1YYS - chains A and B; structure by X-ray diffraction, 2.75 A resolution.

[Chain A (and B)]
Name: Trichodiene synthase
From: Fusarium sporotrichioides
Notes: EC 4.2.3.6; chain B of this document is another copy of the same molecule, construct and numbering; everything in this record applies to it too
Reference sequence: P13513 (TRI5_FUSSP); residue numbers follow UniProt; this construct covers 1-374
Sequence (374 residues; each row starts with the number of its first residue):
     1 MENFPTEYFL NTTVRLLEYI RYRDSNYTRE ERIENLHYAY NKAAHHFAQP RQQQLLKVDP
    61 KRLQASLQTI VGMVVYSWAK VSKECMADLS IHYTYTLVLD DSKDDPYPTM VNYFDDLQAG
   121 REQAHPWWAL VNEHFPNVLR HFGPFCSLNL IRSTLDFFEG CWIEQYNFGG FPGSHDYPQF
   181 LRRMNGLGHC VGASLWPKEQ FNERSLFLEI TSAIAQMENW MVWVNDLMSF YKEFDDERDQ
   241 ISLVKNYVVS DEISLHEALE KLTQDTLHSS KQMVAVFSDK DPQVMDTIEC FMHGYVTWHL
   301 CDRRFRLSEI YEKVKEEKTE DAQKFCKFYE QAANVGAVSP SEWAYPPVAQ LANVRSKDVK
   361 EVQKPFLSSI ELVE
Disordered / not traced: 1, 355-374 (chain B: 1-3, 355-374)
Sequence notes: engineered mutation Phe305 (Tyr in P13513)
Residues lining bound ligands: S-azabisabolene (SAZ; (1S)-N,4-dimethyl-N-(4-methylpent-3-enyl)cyclohex-3-enaminium): Ile70, Met73, Tyr93, Thr96, Leu97, Phe157, Arg182, Asn185, Gly186, Leu187, Val191, Met221, Asn225, Tyr295, Trp298, Arg304
Swiss-Prot annotation at these positions:
  - region: Asp100 to Asp104 (Aspartate-rich domain)
  - binding site (Mg(2+)): Asp100, Glu164, Asn225, Ser229, Glu233, Asp239, Ile241
  - mutagenesis: Asp100 (D100E: Does not significantly perturb the overall structure of trichodiene synthase but leads to an increased KM, a reduction in kcat, as well as to the production of anomalous sesquiterpene products ...), Asp101 (D101E: Leads to an increased KM for Mg(2+), a reduction in kcat, as well as to the production of anomalous sesquiterpene products in addition to trichodiene when incubated with farnesyl diphosphate), Asp104 (D104E: Does not significantly affect the KM and kcat for farnesyl diphosphate), Cys146 (C146F: Leads to the loss of activity), Cys190 (C190F: Increases the KM for farnesyl diphosphate by about 1.3-fold and reduces the kcat by about 2000-fold), Asn225 (N225D: Increases the KM for farnesyl diphosphate by about 6-fold and reduces the kcat by about 28-fold. Leads to complete loss of activity; when associated with S-229), Ser229 (S229T: Increases the KM for farnesyl diphosphate by about 77-fold and reduces the kcat by about 9-fold. Leads to complete loss of activity; when associated with D-225), Tyr295 (Y295F: Does not affect the catalytic activity), Arg304 (R304K: Does not cause large changes in the overall structure but increases the KM for farnesyl diphosphate by about 25-fold, reduces the kcat by about 200-fold, and leads to conversion of farnesyl ...)

[Chain A / chain B interface]
Residue-residue contacts - 110 pairs, chain A then chain B:
  Asp105(A) - Arg204(B)  salt bridge
  Tyr107(A) - Pro144(B)  hydrophobic
  Tyr107(A) - Glu203(B)
  Tyr107(A) - Arg204(B)
  Met110(A) - Pro144(B)
  Val111(A) - Pro144(B)
  Tyr113(A) - Ile151(B)  hydrophobic
  Phe114(A) - Asn132(B)
  Phe114(A) - Phe135(B)  hydrophobic
  Phe114(A) - Pro136(B)  hydrophobic
  Phe114(A) - Leu139(B)  hydrophobic
  Phe114(A) - Ile151(B)  hydrophobic
  Asp115(A) - Pro136(B)
  Leu117(A) - Leu117(B)
  Gln118(A) - Gly120(B)
  Gln118(A) - Asn132(B)  hydrogen bond (side chain-backbone)
  Gln118(A) - Glu133(B)
  Ala119(A) - Gly120(B)
  Gly120(A) - Gln118(B)
  Gly120(A) - Gly120(B)
  Asn132(A) - Phe114(B)
  Asn132(A) - Gln118(B)  hydrogen bond (backbone-side chain)
  Glu133(A) - Gln118(B)
  Phe135(A) - Phe114(B)  hydrophobic
  Pro136(A) - Phe114(B)  hydrophobic
  Pro136(A) - Asp115(B)
  Leu139(A) - Phe114(B)  hydrophobic
  Pro144(A) - Tyr107(B)  hydrophobic
  Pro144(A) - Met110(B)
  Pro144(A) - Val111(B)
  Pro144(A) - Trp162(B)
  Phe145(A) - Glu159(B)
  Phe145(A) - Trp162(B)  hydrophobic
  Phe145(A) - Ile163(B)  hydrophobic
  Leu148(A) - Leu155(B)  hydrophobic
  Leu148(A) - Glu159(B)
  Leu148(A) - Trp162(B)  hydrophobic
  Asn149(A) - Glu159(B)  hydrogen bond
  Ile151(A) - Tyr113(B)  hydrophobic
  Ile151(A) - Phe114(B)  hydrophobic
  Arg152(A) - Leu155(B)
  Arg152(A) - Asp156(B)  salt bridge
  Arg152(A) - Glu159(B)  salt bridge
  Arg152(A) - Met184(B)
  Leu155(A) - Leu148(B)  hydrophobic
  Leu155(A) - Arg152(B)
  Asp156(A) - Arg152(B)  salt bridge
  Glu159(A) - Phe145(B)
  Glu159(A) - Leu148(B)
  Glu159(A) - Asn149(B)  hydrogen bond
  Glu159(A) - Arg152(B)  salt bridge
  Trp162(A) - Pro144(B)
  Trp162(A) - Phe145(B)  hydrophobic
  Trp162(A) - Leu148(B)  hydrophobic
  Trp162(A) - Phe207(B)
  Ile163(A) - Phe145(B)  hydrophobic
  Ile163(A) - Phe207(B)  hydrophobic
  Ile163(A) - Thr211(B)
  Tyr166(A) - Phe207(B)
  Tyr166(A) - Leu208(B)  hydrophobic
  Phe168(A) - Leu208(B)  hydrophobic
  Phe168(A) - Ser212(B)
  Phe171(A) - Leu208(B)
  Phe171(A) - Glu209(B)
  Phe171(A) - Ser212(B)
  Phe171(A) - Val276(B)  hydrophobic
  Phe171(A) - Lys280(B)
  Gly173(A) - Gln272(B)  hydrogen bond (backbone-side chain)
  Gly173(A) - Val276(B)
  Ser174(A) - Gln216(B)  hydrogen bond
  Ser174(A) - Val276(B)
  His175(A) - His268(B)
  His175(A) - Gln272(B)  hydrogen bond
  Asp176(A) - Ala215(B)
  Asp176(A) - Gln216(B)
  Asp176(A) - Asn219(B)  hydrogen bond
  Tyr177(A) - Thr211(B)
  Phe180(A) - His189(B)
  Phe180(A) - Thr211(B)
  Phe180(A) - Ala215(B)  hydrophobic
  Arg183(A) - Arg183(B)
  Met184(A) - Arg152(B)
  His189(A) - Phe180(B)
  Glu203(A) - Tyr107(B)
  Arg204(A) - Asp105(B)  salt bridge
  Arg204(A) - Tyr107(B)
  Phe207(A) - Trp162(B)
  Phe207(A) - Ile163(B)  hydrophobic
  Phe207(A) - Tyr166(B)
  Leu208(A) - Tyr166(B)  hydrophobic
  Leu208(A) - Phe168(B)  hydrophobic
  Leu208(A) - Phe171(B)
  Glu209(A) - Phe171(B)
  Thr211(A) - Ile163(B)
  Thr211(A) - Tyr177(B)
  Thr211(A) - Phe180(B)
  Ser212(A) - Phe168(B)
  Ser212(A) - Phe171(B)
  Ala215(A) - Asp176(B)
  Ala215(A) - Phe180(B)  hydrophobic
  Gln216(A) - Ser174(B)  hydrogen bond
  Gln216(A) - Asp176(B)
  Asn219(A) - Asp176(B)  hydrogen bond
  His268(A) - His175(B)
  Gln272(A) - Gly173(B)  hydrogen bond (side chain-backbone)
  Gln272(A) - His175(B)  hydrogen bond
  Val276(A) - Phe171(B)  hydrophobic
  Val276(A) - Gly173(B)
  Val276(A) - Ser174(B)
  Lys280(A) - Phe171(B)
Also at the interface, not in a pair above, chain A (58 interface residues in all): Phe158, Pro172, Ile214, Glu218, Ser269
Also at the interface, not in a pair above, chain B (58 interface residues in all): Ala119, Phe158, Pro172, Ile214, Glu218, Ser269

[Summary]
The chain A/chain B interface involves 58 residues from each chain, with 12 hydrogen bonds and 6 salt bridges.
Polar pairs include Asp105(A)-Arg204(B), Arg152(A)-Asp156(B) and Arg152(A)-Glu159(B). Ligands of chain A:
S-azabisabolene. From UniProt: 7 Mg2+-binding residues and 9 mutagenesis sites on chain A.
Both chains are Trichodiene synthase (Fusarium sporotrichioides). Entry 1YYS (Y305F Trichodiene Synthase:
Complex With Mg, Pyrophosphate, and (4S)-7-azabisabolene) was determined by X-ray diffraction together with
1YJ4, 1YYQ, 1YYR, 1YYT and 1YYU from the same study.
